Entry 8JP9 (electron microscopy, 3.37 A resolution); this record covers chains A and C of the 8 polymer chains in the assembly.

Chain A:
Molecule: Protein ERGIC-53
From: Homo sapiens
UniProt: P49257 (LMAN1_HUMAN); numbering as in UniProt (aligned over 1-510)
Amino-acid sequence (522 residues; each row starts with the number of its first residue):
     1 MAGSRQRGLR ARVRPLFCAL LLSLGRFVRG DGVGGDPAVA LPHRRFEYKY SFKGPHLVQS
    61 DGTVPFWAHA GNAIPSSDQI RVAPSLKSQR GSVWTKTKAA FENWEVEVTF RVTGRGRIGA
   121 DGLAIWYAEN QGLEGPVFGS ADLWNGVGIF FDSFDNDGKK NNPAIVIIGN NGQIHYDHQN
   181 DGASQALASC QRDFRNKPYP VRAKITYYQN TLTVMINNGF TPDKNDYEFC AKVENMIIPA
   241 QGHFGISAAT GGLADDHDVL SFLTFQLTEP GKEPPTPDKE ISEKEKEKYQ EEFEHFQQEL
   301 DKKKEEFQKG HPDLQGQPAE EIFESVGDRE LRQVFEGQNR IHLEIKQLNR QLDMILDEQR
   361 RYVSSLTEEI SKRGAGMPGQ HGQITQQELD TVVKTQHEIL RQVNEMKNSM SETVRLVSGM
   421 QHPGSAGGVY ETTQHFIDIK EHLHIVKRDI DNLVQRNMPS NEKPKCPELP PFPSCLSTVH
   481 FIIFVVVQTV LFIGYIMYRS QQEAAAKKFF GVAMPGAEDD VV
Unresolved in the structure: 1-41, 368-522
Disulfide bonds: Cys-190/Cys-230
Construct notes: expression tag (511-522)
Ion coordination: Ca2+ site 1: Asp-152, Phe-154, Asn-156, Asp-181; Ca2+ site 2: Asp-155, Asp-157, Asn-161, Asn-162, Asp-181
Swiss-Prot annotation at these positions:
  - region: Arg-499 to Phe-510 (Mediates interaction with RAB3GAP1, RAB3GAP2 and UBXN6)
  - motif: Phe-509, Phe-510 (ER export motif)
  - binding site (a carbohydrate): Ser-88, Asp-121, Asn-156, His-178, Gly-251 to Leu-253
  - binding site (Ca(2+)): Asp-152, Phe-154, Asn-156, Asp-181
  - site: Gln-501 (Required for ER export)
  - modified residue: Ser-425 (Phosphoserine)

Chain C:
Molecule: Multiple coagulation factor deficiency protein 2
From: Homo sapiens
UniProt: Q8NI22 (MCFD2_HUMAN); numbering as in UniProt (aligned over 27-146)
Amino-acid sequence (124 residues; numbered 23 to 146; the number before each row is that of its first residue):
    23 GSHMEEPAAS FSQPGSMGLD KNTVHDQEHI MEHLEGVINK PEAEMSPQEL QLHYFKMHDY
    83 DGNNLLDGLE LSTAITHVHK EEGSEQAPLM SEDELINIID GVLRDDDKNN DGYIDYAEFA
   143 KSLQ
Unresolved in the structure: 23-39, 103-107, 145-146
Construct notes: expression tag (23-26)
Ion coordination: Zn2+: His-51, His-55, His-99, His-101; Ca2+ site 1: Asp-81, Asp-83, Asn-85, Leu-87, Glu-92; Ca2+ site 2: Asp-129, Asn-131, Asp-133, Tyr-135, Glu-140
Swiss-Prot annotation at these positions:
  - binding site (Ca(2+)): Asp-81, Asp-83, Asn-85, Glu-92, Asp-129, Asn-131, Asp-133, Tyr-135, Glu-140
  - modified residue: Ser-106 (Phosphoserine)

How chain A and chain C interact:
Contacting residue pairs (55; chain A residue first):
  His-43(A) with Asn-132(C), hydrogen bond (side chain-backbone)
  Arg-44(A) with Asp-133(C)
  Arg-45(A) with Asn-132(C); Asp-133(C); Gly-134(C)
  Phe-46(A) with Asp-89(C); Leu-91(C), hydrophobic; Asp-133(C), hydrogen bond (backbone-backbone); Gly-134(C); Tyr-135(C), hydrophobic
  Tyr-48(A) with Gly-90(C); Leu-91(C); Ile-118(C), hydrogen bond (side chain-backbone); Ile-121(C); Asp-122(C), hydrogen bond
  Ser-51(A) with Leu-91(C)
  Phe-52(A) with Leu-91(C)
  Lys-53(A) with Asp-83(C), salt bridge; Asp-89(C), salt bridge; Leu-91(C)
  Pro-55(A) with Tyr-82(C)
  His-56(A) with Thr-95(C)
  Gln-59(A) with Thr-98(C); Glu-114(C)
  Ser-60(A) with Val-100(C)
  Asp-61(A) with Leu-111(C)
  Phe-66(A) with Glu-114(C); Leu-117(C), hydrophobic; Ile-118(C), hydrophobic
  Lys-96(A) with Glu-114(C)
  Phe-265(A) with Tyr-135(C)
  Glu-273(A) with Asn-132(C)
  Lys-279(A) with Lys-130(C)
  Lys-286(A) with Ala-139(C)
  Tyr-289(A) with Ala-142(C)
  Glu-292(A) with Gln-70(C)
  Phe-293(A) with Leu-74(C), hydrophobic; Phe-77(C), hydrophobic; Asn-86(C); Tyr-138(C), hydrophobic
  Phe-296(A) with Leu-74(C); His-75(C); Lys-78(C)
  Gln-297(A) with Lys-78(C); Asn-86(C)
  Leu-300(A) with His-75(C)
  Lys-303(A) with Ile-60(C); Lys-62(C)
  Lys-304(A) with Val-59(C), hydrogen bond (side chain-backbone); Ile-60(C)
  Glu-306(A) with Lys-62(C)
  Phe-307(A) with Ile-60(C), hydrophobic; Asn-61(C); Lys-62(C)
  His-311(A) with Asn-61(C), hydrogen bond
Also at the interface, not in a pair above, chain A (35 interface residues in all): Lys-49, Pro-65, Ile-281, Glu-285, Glu-299
Also at the interface, not in a pair above, chain C (39 interface residues in all): Glu-64, Glu-71, Glu-92, Leu-125, Asp-129, Asn-131, Lys-143

In short:
Chain A and chain C form an interface of 35 and 39 residues respectively; the contacts include 6 hydrogen
bonds and 2 salt bridges. Among the polar pairs are Lys-53(A)/Asp-83(C), Lys-53(A)/Asp-89(C) and
His-43(A)/Asn-132(C).
Chain A is Protein ERGIC-53 and chain C is Multiple coagulation factor deficiency protein 2, both from Homo
sapiens; the structure, Cryo-EM structure of the head region of full-length ERGIC-53 with MCFD2 (Substate D),
was determined by electron microscopy together with 8JP4, 8JP5, 8JP6, 8JP7, 8JP8 and 8JPG from the same study.
